Entry 8DYY (electron microscopy, 3.62 A resolution); this record covers chains I and E of the 19 polymer chains in the assembly.

Chain I:
Protein: Circumsporozoite protein
Organism: Plasmodium falciparum
Amino-acid sequence (278 residues; row label = number of the first residue in the row; numbers below 1 keep their minus sign (Tyr-91 is residue -91)):
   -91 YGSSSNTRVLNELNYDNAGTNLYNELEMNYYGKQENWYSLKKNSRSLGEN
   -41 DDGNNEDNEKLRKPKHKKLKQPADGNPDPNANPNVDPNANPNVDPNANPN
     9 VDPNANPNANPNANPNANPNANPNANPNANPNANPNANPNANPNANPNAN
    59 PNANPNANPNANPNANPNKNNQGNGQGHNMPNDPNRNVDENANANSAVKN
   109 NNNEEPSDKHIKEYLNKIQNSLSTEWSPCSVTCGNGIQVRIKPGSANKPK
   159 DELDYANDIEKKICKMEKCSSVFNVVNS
Unresolved in the structure: -91 to 1, 74-186

Chain E:
Protein: 334 Fab heavy chain
Organism: Homo sapiens
Notes: antibody fragment or engineered binder
Amino-acid sequence (227 residues; row label = number of the first residue in the row; a row labelled like 82A-82C holds insertion residues (82A, then the next letters in order)):
     1 QVQLVESGGGVVQPGRSLTLSCAASGFTFSNYGMHWVRQTPGKGLAWVAI
    51 IW
   52A Y
    53 DGSKTYYEDSVKGRFTISRDNSKNTLYLQM
82A-82C NSL
    83 RVDDTAVYYCARVRHSSS
100A-100F RHGSAF
   101 DLWGQGTLVTVSSASTKGPSVFPLAPSSKSTSGGTAALGCLVKDYFPEPV
   151 TVSWNSGALTSGVHTFPAVLQSSGLYSLSSVVTVPSSSLGTQTYICNVNH
   201 KPSNTKVDKKVEPKSCD
Unresolved in the structure: 1, 114-217
Disulfide bonds: Cys22-Cys92

Interface between chain I and chain E:
Residue-residue contacts (23):
  Ala17(I) - Tyr58(E)
  Pro19(I) - Trp52(E)
  Ala21(I) - Trp52(E)
  Ala21(I) - Arg100A(E)
  Asn22(I) - Ser98(E)  hydrogen bond
  Asn22(I) - Ser100(E)
  Asn22(I) - Arg100A(E)  hydrogen bond (backbone-backbone)
  Asn22(I) - His100B(E)
  Asn22(I) - Gly100C(E)
  Pro23(I) - Gly33(E)
  Pro23(I) - Trp52(E)
  Pro23(I) - Tyr52A(E)
  Pro23(I) - Val95(E)
  Asn24(I) - Asn31(E)
  Asn24(I) - Tyr32(E)
  Asn24(I) - Gly33(E)
  Asn24(I) - Tyr52A(E)
  Asn24(I) - Val95(E)  hydrogen bond (side chain-backbone)
  Asn24(I) - Arg96(E)
  Asn24(I) - His97(E)
  Asn24(I) - Ser98(E)
  Ala25(I) - Asn31(E)  hydrogen bond (backbone-backbone)
  Ala25(I) - Tyr52A(E)
Other interface residues (no listed pair), chain I (8 interface residues in all): Asn20

In short:
Chain I and chain E form an interface of 8 and 14 residues respectively; the contacts include 4 hydrogen
bonds. Among the polar pairs are Asn22(I)-Ser98(E), Asn24(I)-Val95(E) and Asn22(I)-Arg100A(E).
Chain I is Circumsporozoite protein (Plasmodium falciparum) and chain E is 334 Fab heavy chain (Homo sapiens);
the structure, Cryo-EM structure of 334 Fab in complex with recombinant shortened Plasmodium falciparum
circumsporozoite protein (rsCSP), was determined by electron microscopy (same publication as 8DYW, 8DYX, 8DZ4
and 8EKF).
